8HAL - chains A and J of the 11 polymer chains in the assembly; structure by electron microscopy, 4.40 A resolution (low resolution: residue-level contacts below are approximate; hydrogen-bond / salt-bridge calls are withheld).

[Chain A]
Name: Histone H3.1
From: Homo sapiens
Reference sequence: P68431 (H31_HUMAN); residues 1-135 here correspond to UniProt positions 2-136 (UniProt number = residue number + 1)
Amino-acid sequence (135 residues; numbered 1 to 135; the number before each row is that of its first residue):
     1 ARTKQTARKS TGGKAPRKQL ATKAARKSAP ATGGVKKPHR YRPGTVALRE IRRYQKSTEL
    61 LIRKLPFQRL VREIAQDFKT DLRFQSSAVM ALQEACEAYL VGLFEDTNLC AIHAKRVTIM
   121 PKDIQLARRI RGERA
Not modelled in the structure: 1-35, 135
UniProt features mapped onto this chain:
  - modified residue: Arg2 (Asymmetric dimethylarginine), Thr3 (Phosphothreonine), Lys4 (Allysine), Gln5 (5-glutamyl dopamine), Thr6 (Phosphothreonine), Arg8 (Citrulline), Lys9 (N6,N6,N6-trimethyllysine), Ser10 (ADP-ribosylserine), Thr11 (Phosphothreonine), Lys14 (N6-(2-hydroxyisobutyryl)lysine), Arg17 (Asymmetric dimethylarginine), Lys18 (N6-(2-hydroxyisobutyryl)lysine), Lys23 (N6-(2-hydroxyisobutyryl)lysine), Arg26 (Citrulline), Lys27 (N6,N6,N6-trimethyllysine), Ser28 (ADP-ribosylserine), Lys36 (N6,N6,N6-trimethyllysine), Lys37 (N6-methyllysine), Tyr41 (Phosphotyrosine), Lys56 (N6,N6,N6-trimethyllysine) and 8 more in UniProt
  - lipidation: Lys18 (N6-decanoyllysine)

[Chain J]
Molecule: 180-nt DNA strand
From: Homo sapiens
Sequence (180 nucleotides; each row starts with the number of its first residue):
     1 ATCCGTCCGT TACCGCCATC AATATCCACC TGCAGATTCT ACCAAAAGTG TATTTGGAAA
    61 CTGCTCCATC AAAAGGCATG TTCAGCTGAA TTCAGCTGAA CATGCCTTTT GATGGAGCAG
   121 TTTCCAAATA CACTTTTGGT AGAATCTGCA GGTGGATATT GATGGCGGTA ACGGACGGAT
Not modelled in the structure: 1-14, 166-180

[Chain A / chain J interface]
Residue-residue contacts (24; chain A residue first):
  Arg40(A) - DA100(J)
  Arg40(A) - DC101(J)
  Tyr41(A) - DA100(J)
  Tyr41(A) - DC101(J)
  Arg42(A) - DA100(J)
  Pro43(A) - DA99(J)
  Pro43(A) - DA100(J)
  Gly44(A) - DA99(J)
  Gly44(A) - DA100(J)
  Thr45(A) - DA100(J)
  Val46(A) - DA100(J)
  Val46(A) - DC101(J)
  Ala47(A) - DA100(J)
  Arg49(A) - DA24(J)
  Arg53(A) - DT25(J)
  Lys56(A) - DC26(J)
  Arg63(A) - DT109(J)
  Lys64(A) - DT109(J)
  Leu65(A) - DT108(J)
  Leu65(A) - DT109(J)
  Pro66(A) - DT108(J)
  Arg69(A) - DT108(J)
  Asp81(A) - DG117(J)
  Arg83(A) - DA116(J)
Interface residues without a listed pair, chain A (20 interface residues in all): His39, Thr118
Interface residues without a listed pair, chain J (12 interface residues in all): DT23, DG98

[Summary]
Chain A and chain J form an interface of 20 and 12 residues respectively.
Chain A is Histone H3.1 and chain J is a 180-nt DNA strand, both from Homo sapiens; the structure, Cryo-EM
structure of the CBP catalytic core bound to the H4K12acK16ac nucleosome, class 1, was determined by electron
microscopy, deposited together with 8HAG, 8HAH, 8HAI, 8HAJ, 8HAK, 8HAM and 8HAN.
